5X0Q - chain A; structure by X-ray diffraction, 1.55 A resolution.

Chain A:
Name: LysR family transcriptional regulator
Organism: Vibrio vulnificus
Reference sequence: A0A087I947 (A0A087I947_VIBVL); residues 86-301 here = UniProt positions 86-301
Amino-acid sequence (219 residues; numbered 83 to 301; the number before each row is that of its first residue):
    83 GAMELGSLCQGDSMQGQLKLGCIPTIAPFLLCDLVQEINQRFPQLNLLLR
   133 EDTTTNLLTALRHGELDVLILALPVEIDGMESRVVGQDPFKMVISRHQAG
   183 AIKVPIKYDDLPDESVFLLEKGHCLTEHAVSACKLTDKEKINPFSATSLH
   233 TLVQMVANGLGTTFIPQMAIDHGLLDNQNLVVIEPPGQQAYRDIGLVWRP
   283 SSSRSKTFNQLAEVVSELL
Disordered / not traced: 88-94
Sequence notes: expression tag (83-85); engineered mutation Gly204 (Glu in A0A087I947)
Reported in the primary citation:
  - conformationally variable residues: Gly204, His205
  - binding site for chloride ion: Gly204
  - mutagenesis - K203D: unchanged signaling
  - mutagenesis - H205A: abolished signaling

Summary:
The paper reports a binding site for chloride ion at Gly204; H205A abolishes signaling.
Chain A is LysR family transcriptional regulator (Vibrio vulnificus); the structure, OxyR2 E204G variant
(Cl-bound) from Vibrio vulnificus, was determined by X-ray diffraction, deposited together with 5B70, 5B7D and
5X0V.
